PDB entry 6QG5 | electron microscopy, 10.10 A resolution (very low resolution: no residue pairs are listed; an interface is given only as per-side residue counts) | chains B and K of the 16 polymer chains in the assembly

Chain B:
Molecule: Translation initiation factor eIF-2B subunit alpha
Source organism: Saccharomyces cerevisiae
UniProtKB: P14741 (EI2BA_YEAST); numbering as in UniProt (aligned over 1-305)
Amino-acid sequence (305 residues; row label = number of the first residue in the row):
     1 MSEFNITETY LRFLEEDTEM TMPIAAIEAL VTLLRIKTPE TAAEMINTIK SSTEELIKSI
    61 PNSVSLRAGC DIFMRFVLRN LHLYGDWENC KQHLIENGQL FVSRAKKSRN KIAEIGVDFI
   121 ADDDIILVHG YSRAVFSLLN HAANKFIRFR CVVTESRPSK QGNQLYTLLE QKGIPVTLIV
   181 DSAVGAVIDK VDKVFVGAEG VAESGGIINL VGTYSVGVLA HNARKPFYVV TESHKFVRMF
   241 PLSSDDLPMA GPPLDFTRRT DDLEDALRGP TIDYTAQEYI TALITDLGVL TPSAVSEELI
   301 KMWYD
Not modelled in the structure: 1-3
Swiss-Prot annotation at these positions:
  - modified residue: Ser2 (N-acetylserine), Thr291 (Phosphothreonine)

Chain K:
Molecule: Eukaryotic translation initiation factor 2 subunit alpha
Source organism: Saccharomyces cerevisiae
UniProtKB: P20459 (IF2A_YEAST); residue numbers follow UniProt; this construct covers 1-304
Amino-acid sequence (304 residues; numbered 1 to 304; the number before each row is that of its first residue):
     1 MSTSHCRFYE NKYPEIDDIV MVNVQQIAEM GAYVKLLEYD NIEGMILLSE LSRRRIRSIQ
    61 KLIRVGKNDV AVVLRVDKEK GYIDLSKRRV SSEDIIKCEE KYQKSKTVHS ILRYCAEKFQ
   121 IPLEELYKTI AWPLSRKFGH AYEAFKLSII DETVWEGIEP PSKDVLDELK NYISKRLTPQ
   181 AVKIRADVEV SCFSYEGIDA IKDALKSAED MSTEQMQVKV KLVAAPLYVL TTQALDKQKG
   241 IEQLESAIEK ITEVITKYGG VCNITMPPKA VTATEDAELQ ALLESKELDN RSDSEDDEDE
   301 SDDE
Not modelled in the structure: 1-2, 55-57, 175-181, 211-217, 266-304
Modified / non-standard residues: Ser52 (phosphoserine; SEP)
Swiss-Prot annotation at these positions:
  - modified residue (Phosphoserine): Ser52, Ser292, Ser294
  - mutagenesis: Ser52 (S52A: Inhibits derepression of GCN4 expression in amino acid, purine, and glucose-starved cells; S52D: Weakly impairs derepression of GCN4 expression in amino acid-starved cells), Arg64 (R64A: Alters the binding mode to the eIF2B complex; when associated with A-87), Lys87 (K87A: Alters the binding mode to the eIF2B complex; when associated with A-64), Leu205 (L205E: Abolishes binding to the eIF2 complex alpha subunit GCD11), Val220 (V220E: Abolishes binding to the eIF2 complex alpha subunit GCD11. Does not affect its interaction with CDC123)

How chain B and chain K interact:
At this resolution (10 A) residue pairs are not listed: 16 residues of chain B and 16 of chain K lie at the interface.

In short:
Chain B and chain K each contribute 16 residues to their interface. From UniProt: 5 mutagenesis sites on chain
K.
Here chain B is Translation initiation factor eIF-2B subunit alpha and chain K is Eukaryotic translation
initiation factor 2 subunit alpha, both from Saccharomyces cerevisiae. Entry 6QG5 (Structure of eIF2B-eIF2
(phosphorylated at Ser51) complex (model C)) was determined by electron microscopy, deposited together with
6QG0, 6QG1, 6QG2, 6QG3 and 6QG6.
